Entry 8YU9 (X-ray diffraction, 3.25 A resolution); this record covers chains B and F of the 6 polymer chains in the assembly.

[Chain B]
Protein: Tubulin beta chain
From: Sus scrofa
UniProtKB: A0A8D0VN39 (A0A8D0VN39_PIG); numbering as in UniProt (aligned over 1-431)
Chain sequence (431 residues; each row starts with the number of its first residue):
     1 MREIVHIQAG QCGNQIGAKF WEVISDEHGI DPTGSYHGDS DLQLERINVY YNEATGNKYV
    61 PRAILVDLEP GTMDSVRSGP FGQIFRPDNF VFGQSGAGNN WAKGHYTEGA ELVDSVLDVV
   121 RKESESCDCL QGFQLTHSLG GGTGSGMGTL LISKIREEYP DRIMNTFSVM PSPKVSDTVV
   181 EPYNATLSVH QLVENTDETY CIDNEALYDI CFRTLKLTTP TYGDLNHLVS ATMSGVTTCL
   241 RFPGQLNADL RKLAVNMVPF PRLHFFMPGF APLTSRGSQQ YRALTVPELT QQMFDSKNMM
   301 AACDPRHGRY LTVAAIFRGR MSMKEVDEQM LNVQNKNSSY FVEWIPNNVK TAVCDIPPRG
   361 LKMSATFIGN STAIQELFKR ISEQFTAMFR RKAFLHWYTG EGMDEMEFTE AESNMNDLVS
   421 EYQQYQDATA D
Unresolved in the structure: 1, 429-431
Metal / ion sites: Mg2+: Gln11, Asp177 (together with GDP)
Small-molecule neighbours:
  - A1D7A (4-(2-chloranylthieno[3,2-d]pyrimidin-4-yl)-7-methoxy-1,3-dihydroquinoxalin-2-one): Val236, Cys239, Leu240, Leu246, Ala248, Lys252, Leu253, Asn256, Met257, Thr312, Val313, Ala314, Ala315, Ile316, Asn348, Lys350, Thr351, Ala352
  - GDP (guanosine-5'-diphosphate): Ala9, Gly10, Gln11, Cys12, Gln15, Ile16, Glu69, Asn99, Ser138, Gly140, Gly141, Gly142, Thr143, Gly144, Val169, Val175, Ser176, Asp177, Glu181, Asn204, Leu207, Tyr222, Leu225, Asn226

[Chain F]
Protein: Tubulin--tyrosine ligase
From: Gallus gallus
Notes: EC 6.3.2.25
UniProtKB: A0A8C9FGJ1 (A0A8C9FGJ1_PAVCR); residue numbers follow UniProt; this construct covers 1-378
Chain sequence (380 residues; each row starts with the number of its first residue):
     1 MYTFVVRDEN SSVYAEVSRL LLATGQWKRL RKDNPRFNLM LGERNRLPFG RLGHEPGLVQ
    61 LVNYYRGADK LCRKASLVKL IKTSPELSES CTWFPESYVI YPTNLKTPVA PAQNGIRHLI
   121 NNTRTDEREV FLAAYNRRRE GREGNVWIAK SSAGAKGEGI LISSEASELL DFIDEQGQVH
   181 VIQKYLEKPL LLEPGHRKFD IRSWVLVDHL YNIYLYREGV LRTSSEPYNS ANFQDKTCHL
   241 TNHCIQKEYS KNYGRYEEGN EMFFEEFNQY LMDALNTTLE NSILLQIKHI IRSCLMCIEP
   301 AISTKHLHYQ SFQLFGFDFM VDEELKVWLI EVNGAPACAQ KLYAELCQGI VDVAISSVFP
   361 LADTGQKTSQ PTSIFIKLHH
Unresolved in the structure: 90, 104-143, 150-160, 226, 232-235, 242-255, 361-371
Sequence notes: expression tag (379-380)
Small-molecule neighbours: AMP-PCP (ACP; phosphomethylphosphonic acid adenylate ester): Pro95, Ile148, Gln183, Lys184, Tyr185, Leu186, Lys198, Asp200, Arg202, Arg222, His239, Leu240, Thr241, Asp318, Met320, Ile330, Glu331, Asn333

[Interface between chain B and chain F]
Pairs across the interface - 13 pairs, chain B then chain F:
  Leu331(B) with Arg36(F); Pro56(F); Gly57(F)
  Gln334(B) with Arg36(F)
  Asn335(B) with Arg36(F), hydrogen bond; Pro56(F); Gly57(F), hydrogen bond (side chain-backbone); Leu58(F)
  Ser338(B) with Leu30(F); Asn34(F), hydrogen bond; Arg36(F)
  Glu343(B) with Asp33(F)
  Asn347(B) with Glu55(F)
Other interface residues (no listed pair), chain B (7 interface residues in all): Ser339
Other interface residues (no listed pair), chain F (9 interface residues in all): Thr3

[Summary]
7 residues of chain B face 9 of chain F across their interface, with 3 hydrogen bonds. Polar contacts include
Asn335(B)-Arg36(F), Asn335(B)-Gly57(F) and Ser338(B)-Asn34(F). Bound to chain B: compound A1D7A and GDP. Bound
to chain F: AMP-PCP. Gln11(B) and Asp177(B) coordinate Mg2+.
Here chain B is Tubulin beta chain (Sus scrofa) and chain F is Tubulin--tyrosine ligase (Gallus gallus). Entry
8YU9 (Tubulin-RB3-TTL in complex with compound SI10) was determined by X-ray diffraction (same publication as
8YTX and 8YUA).
